Entry 4QVY (X-ray diffraction, 2.51 A resolution); this record covers chains C and D of the 28 polymer chains in the assembly.

Chain C:
Molecule: Proteasome subunit alpha type-4
Source organism: Saccharomyces cerevisiae
Notes: EC 3.4.25.1
UniProt: P40303 (PSA4_YEAST); residues -1 to 252 here correspond to UniProt positions 1-254 (UniProt number = residue number + 2)
Chain sequence (254 residues; numbered -1 to 252; the number before each row is that of its first residue; numbers below 1 keep their minus sign (Met-1 is residue -1)):
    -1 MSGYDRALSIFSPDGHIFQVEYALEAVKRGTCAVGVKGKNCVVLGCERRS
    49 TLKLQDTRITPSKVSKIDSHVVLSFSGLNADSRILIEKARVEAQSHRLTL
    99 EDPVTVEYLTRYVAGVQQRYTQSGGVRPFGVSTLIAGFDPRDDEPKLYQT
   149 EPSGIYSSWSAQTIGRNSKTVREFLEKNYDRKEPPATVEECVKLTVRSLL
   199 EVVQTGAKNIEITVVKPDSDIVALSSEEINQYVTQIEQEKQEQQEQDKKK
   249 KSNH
Not modelled in the structure: -1 to 0, 241-252
UniProt features mapped onto this chain:
  - modified residue: Thr58 (Phosphothreonine)

Chain D:
Molecule: Proteasome subunit alpha type-5
Source organism: Saccharomyces cerevisiae
Notes: EC 3.4.25.1
UniProt: P32379 (PSA5_YEAST); residues -7 to 252 here correspond to UniProt positions 1-260 (UniProt number = residue number + 8)
Chain sequence (260 residues; each row starts with the number of its first residue; numbers below 1 keep their minus sign (Met-7 is residue -7)):
    -7 MFLTRSEYDRGVSTFSPEGRLFQVEYSLEAIKLGSTAIGIATKEGVVLGV
    43 EKRATSPLLESDSIEKIVEIDRHIGCAMSGLTADARSMIEHARTAAVTHN
    93 LYYDEDINVESLTQSVCDLALRFGEGASGEERLMSRPFGVALLIAGHDAD
   143 DGYQLFHAEPSGTFYRYNAKAIGSGSEGAQAELLNEWHSSLTLKEAELLV
   193 LKILKQVMEEKLDENNAQLSCITKQDGFKIYDNEKTAELIKELKEKEAAE
   243 SPEEADVEMS
Not modelled in the structure: -7 to 0, 118-124, 243-252

Chain C / chain D interface:
Contacting residue pairs (63; chain C residue first):
  Asp3(C) - Glu117(D)
  Arg4(C) - Glu117(D)
  Ala5(C) - Val4(D)  hydrophobic
  Ala5(C) - Glu117(D)  hydrogen bond (backbone-side chain)
  Ala5(C) - Ser127(D)
  Ser7(C) - Ser127(D)
  Ser7(C) - Arg128(D)
  Ile8(C) - Gln15(D)
  Phe9(C) - Gln15(D)
  Phe9(C) - Tyr18(D)  hydrophobic
  Phe9(C) - Ser19(D)
  Phe9(C) - Ala22(D)  hydrophobic
  Phe9(C) - Leu73(D)  hydrophobic
  Phe9(C) - Arg128(D)
  Phe9(C) - Pro129(D)
  Phe9(C) - Gly131(D)
  Ser10(C) - Tyr18(D)
  Pro11(C) - Tyr18(D)  hydrophobic
  Pro11(C) - Glu21(D)
  Asp12(C) - Glu21(D)
  Gly13(C) - Tyr18(D)
  Gly13(C) - Glu21(D)
  Gly13(C) - Ala22(D)
  His14(C) - Leu25(D)
  Ile15(C) - Leu73(D)  hydrophobic
  Ile15(C) - Arg128(D)
  Lys35(C) - Glu52(D)  salt bridge
  Gln116(C) - Ala75(D)
  Gln116(C) - Asp76(D)
  Thr119(C) - Arg128(D)  hydrogen bond (backbone-side chain)
  Gln120(C) - Met126(D)
  Gln120(C) - Ser127(D)  hydrogen bond (backbone-backbone)
  Gln120(C) - Arg128(D)
  Gln120(C) - Pro129(D)
  Gln120(C) - Phe130(D)
  Ser121(C) - Ser127(D)
  Gly122(C) - Ser127(D)
  Ser151(C) - Ala75(D)
  Gly152(C) - Ala75(D)
  Ile153(C) - Thr74(D)
  Ile153(C) - Ala75(D)
  Ser155(C) - Leu51(D)
  Ser155(C) - Ser55(D)
  Ser156(C) - Leu51(D)
  Ser156(C) - Glu52(D)  hydrogen bond (backbone-backbone)
  Ser156(C) - Ser55(D)  hydrogen bond (backbone-side chain)
  Trp157(C) - Thr47(D)
  Trp157(C) - Ser48(D)
  Trp157(C) - Leu50(D)
  Trp157(C) - Leu51(D)
  Trp157(C) - Glu52(D)
  Ser158(C) - Leu50(D)  hydrogen bond (backbone-backbone)
  Ser158(C) - Glu52(D)  hydrogen bond
  Ala159(C) - Leu50(D)
  Leu173(C) - Leu50(D)  hydrophobic
  Glu174(C) - Ser48(D)  hydrogen bond
  Glu174(C) - Pro49(D)
  Glu174(C) - Leu50(D)
  Tyr177(C) - Leu50(D)  hydrophobic
  Arg179(C) - Pro49(D)  hydrogen bond (side chain-backbone)
  Arg179(C) - Leu50(D)  hydrogen bond (side chain-backbone)
  Arg179(C) - Leu51(D)  hydrogen bond (side chain-backbone)
  Arg179(C) - Glu52(D)
Other interface residues (no listed pair), chain C (31 interface residues in all): Arg170
Other interface residues (no listed pair), chain D (27 interface residues in all): Asp1, Ser79

Overview:
31 residues of chain C face 27 of chain D across their interface; the contacts include 11 hydrogen bonds and 1
salt bridge. Polar pairs include Lys35(C)-Glu52(D), Ala5(C)-Glu117(D) and Thr119(C)-Arg128(D).
Here chain C is Proteasome subunit alpha type-4 and chain D is Proteasome subunit alpha type-5, both from
Saccharomyces cerevisiae. Entry 4QVY (yCP beta5-A49T-mutant in complex with bortezomib) was determined by
X-ray diffraction, deposited together with 4QUX, 4QUY, 4QV0, 4QV1, 4QV3, 4QV4 and 42 further entries.
